8SKV - chains A and b of the 8 polymer chains in the assembly; structure by electron microscopy, 3.10 A resolution.

# Chain A
Molecule: Immunoglobulin heavy constant alpha 1
Organism: Homo sapiens
Reference sequence: P01876 (IGHA1_HUMAN); residues 120-472 here correspond to UniProt positions 1-353 (UniProt number = residue number - 119)
Sequence (353 residues; row label = number of the first residue in the row):
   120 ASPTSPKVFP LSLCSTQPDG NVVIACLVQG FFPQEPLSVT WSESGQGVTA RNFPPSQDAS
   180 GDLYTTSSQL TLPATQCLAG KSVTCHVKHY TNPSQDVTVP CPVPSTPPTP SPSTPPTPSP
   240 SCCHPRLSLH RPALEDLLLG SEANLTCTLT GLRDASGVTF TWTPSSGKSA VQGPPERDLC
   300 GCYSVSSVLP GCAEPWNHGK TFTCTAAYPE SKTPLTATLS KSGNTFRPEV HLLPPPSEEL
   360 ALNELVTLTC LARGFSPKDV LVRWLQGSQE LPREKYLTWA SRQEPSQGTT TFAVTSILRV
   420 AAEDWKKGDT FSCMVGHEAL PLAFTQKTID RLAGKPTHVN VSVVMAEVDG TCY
Unresolved in the structure: 120-241, 466-472
Disulfides: Cys266-Cys323, Cys369-Cys432
Glycans and other covalent adducts: N-acetylglucosamine (NAG) linked to Asn263
Curated features (UniProtKB/Swiss-Prot):
  - glycosylation: Ser224 (O-linked (GalNAc...) serine), Thr225 (O-linked (GalNAc...) threonine), Thr228 (O-linked (GalNAc...) threonine), Ser230 (O-linked (GalNAc...) serine), Ser232 (O-linked (GalNAc...) serine), Thr233 (O-linked (GalNAc...) threonine), Thr236 (O-linked (GalNAc...) threonine), Ser238 (O-linked (GalNAc...) serine), Ser240 (O-linked (GalNAc...) serine), Asn263 (N-linked (GlcNAc...) (complex) asparagine)
What the authors report for this chain:
  - specificity-determining residues: Arg346, Leu441 (by similarity / conservation)

# Chain b
Molecule: IgA receptor
Organism: Streptococcus pyogenes serotype M4
Reference sequence: P13050 (ARP4_STRPY); residues 1-315 here correspond to UniProt positions 42-356 (UniProt number = residue number + 41)
Sequence (321 residues; row label = number of the first residue in the row):
     1 AEIKKPQADS AWNWPKEYNA LLKENEELKV EREKYLSYAD DKEKDPQYRA LMGENQDLRK
    61 REGQYQDKIE ELEKERKEKQ ERQEQLERQY QIEADKHYQE QQKKHQQEQQ QLEAEKQKLA
   121 KDKQISDASR QGLSRDLEAS RAAKKELEAE HQKLKEEKQI SDASRQGLSR DLEASREAKK
   181 KVEADLAALT AEHQKLKEDK QISDASRQGL SRDLEASREA KKKVEADLAE ANSKLQALEK
   241 LNKELEEGKK LSEKEKAELQ ARLEAEAKAL KEQLAKQAEE LAKLKGNQTP NAKVAPQANR
   301 SRSAMTQQKR TLPSTHHHHH H
Unresolved in the structure: 1-44, 74-321
Construct notes: expression tag (316-321)
Curated features (UniProtKB/Swiss-Prot):
  - motif: Leu312 to Thr315 (LPXTG sorting signal)
  - modified residue: Thr315 (Pentaglycyl murein peptidoglycan amidated threonine)

# Interface between chain A and chain b
Pairs across the interface - 7 pairs, chain A then chain b:
  Gly386(A) with Met52(b)
  Thr447(A) with Arg59(b)
  Asp449(A) with Arg59(b), salt bridge
  Leu451(A) with Lys60(b)
  Lys454(A) with Asp67(b); Glu70(b), salt bridge
  Pro455(A) with Asp67(b)
Other interface residues (no listed pair), chain A (8 interface residues in all): Ser387, Gly453
Other interface residues (no listed pair), chain b (7 interface residues in all): Asn55, Gln56
The authors on this interface:
  - specific contacts: Asp449(A)-Arg59(b) (salt bridge), Lys454(A)-Asp67(b), Lys454(A)-Glu70(b) (salt bridge)
  - hot spots on chain b (mutagenesis) - K68A (Kd 156 nM): decreased binding to Immunoglobulin heavy constant alpha 1 (chain A)

# Summary
Chain A and chain b form an interface of 8 and 7 residues respectively; the contacts include 2 salt bridges.
Polar pairs include Asp449(A)-Arg59(b) and Lys454(A)-Glu70(b). The authors report salt bridges between
Asp449(A) and Arg59(b) and Lys454(A) and Glu70(b); a contact between Lys454(A) and Asp67(b). From the paper:
K68A of chain b reduces binding to Immunoglobulin heavy constant alpha 1 (chain A); specificity determinants
Arg346(A) and Leu441(A).
Chain A is Immunoglobulin heavy constant alpha 1 (Homo sapiens) and chain b is IgA receptor (Streptococcus
pyogenes serotype M4); the structure, Structure of human SIgA1 in complex with Streptococcus pyogenes protein
M4 (Arp4), was determined by electron microscopy together with 8SKU from the same study.
